3OAA - chains E and G of the 8 polymer chains in the assembly; structure by X-ray diffraction, 3.26 A resolution.

# Chain E
Molecule: ATP synthase subunit beta
Organism: Escherichia coli DH1
Notes: EC 3.6.3.14
UniProt: C9QXA4 (C9QXA4_ECOD1); residues 1-459 here correspond to UniProt positions 2-460 (UniProt number = residue number + 1)
Amino-acid sequence (459 residues; each row starts with the number of its first residue):
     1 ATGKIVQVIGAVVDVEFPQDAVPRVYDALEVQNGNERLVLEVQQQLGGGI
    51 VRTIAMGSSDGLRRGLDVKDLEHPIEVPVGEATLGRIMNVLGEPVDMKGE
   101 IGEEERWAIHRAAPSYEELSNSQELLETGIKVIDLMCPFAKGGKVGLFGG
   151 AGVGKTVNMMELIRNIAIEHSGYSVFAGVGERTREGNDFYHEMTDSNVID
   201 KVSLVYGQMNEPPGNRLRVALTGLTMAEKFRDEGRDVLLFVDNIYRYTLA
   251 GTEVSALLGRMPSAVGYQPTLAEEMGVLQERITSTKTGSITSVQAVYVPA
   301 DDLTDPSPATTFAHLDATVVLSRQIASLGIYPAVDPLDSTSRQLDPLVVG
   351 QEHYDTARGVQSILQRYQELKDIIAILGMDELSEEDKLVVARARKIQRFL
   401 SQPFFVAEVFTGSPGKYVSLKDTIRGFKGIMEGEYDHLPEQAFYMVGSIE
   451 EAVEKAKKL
Unresolved in the structure: 1
Differences from the reference sequence: engineered mutation Glu-81 (Lys82 in C9QXA4)
Ligand contacts: AMP-PNP (ANP; phosphoaminophosphonic acid-adenylate ester): Arg-342, Asp-345, Pro-346

# Chain G
Molecule: ATP synthase gamma chain
Organism: Escherichia coli DH1
UniProt: C9QXA3 (C9QXA3_ECOD1); residues 1-286 here correspond to UniProt positions 2-287 (UniProt number = residue number + 1)
Amino-acid sequence (286 residues; each row starts with the number of its first residue):
     1 AGAKEIRSKIASVQNTQKITKAMEMVAASKMRKSQDRMAASRPYAETMRK
    51 VIGHLAHGNLEYKHPYLEDRDVKRVGYLVVSTDRGLCGGLNINLFKKLLA
   101 EMKTWTDKGVQCDLAMIGSKGVSFFNSVGGNVVAQVTGMGDNPSLSELIG
   151 PVKVMLQAYDEGRLDKLYIVSNKFINTMSQVPTISQLLPLPASDDDDLKH
   201 KSWDYLYEPDPKALLDTLLRRYVESQVYQGVVENLASEQAARMVAMKAAT
   251 DNGGSLIKELQLVYNKARQASITQELTEIVSGAAAV
Unresolved in the structure: 285-286

# How chain E and chain G interact
Contacting residue pairs (14):
  Met-261(E) with Val-280(G), hydrophobic
  Pro-262(E) with Leu-276(G), hydrophobic; Val-280(G)
  Val-265(E) with Ile-272(G), hydrophobic; Thr-273(G)
  Asp-302(E) with Asn-265(G); Arg-268(G), salt bridge; Gln-269(G)
  Thr-304(E) with Gln-269(G)
  Asp-305(E) with Arg-268(G), salt bridge; Gln-269(G), hydrogen bond (backbone-side chain)
  Ile-373(E) with Met-178(G), hydrophobic
  Ile-376(E) with Met-178(G), hydrophobic
  Leu-377(E) with Thr-177(G)
Interface residues without a listed pair, chain E (15 interface residues in all): Ala-264, Gly-266, Pro-299, Ala-300, Asp-301, Pro-306
Interface residues without a listed pair, chain G (10 interface residues in all): Ser-281

# Summary
15 residues of chain E and 10 residues of chain G are in contact; the contacts include 1 hydrogen bond and 2
salt bridges. Among the polar pairs are Asp-302(E)/Arg-268(G), Asp-305(E)/Arg-268(G) and
Asp-305(E)/Gln-269(G). Chain E binds AMP-PNP.
Chain E is ATP synthase subunit beta and chain G is ATP synthase gamma chain, both from Escherichia coli DH1;
the structure, Structure of the E.coli F1-ATP synthase inhibited by subunit Epsilon, was determined by X-ray
diffraction.
